Entry 4IMN (X-ray diffraction, 2.09 A resolution); this record covers chain A.

Chain A:
Protein: Lipocalin-type prostaglandin-D synthase
From: Homo sapiens
Notes: EC 5.3.99.2
UniProt: P41222 (PTGDS_HUMAN); numbering as in UniProt (aligned over 23-190)
Amino-acid sequence (176 residues; each row starts with the number of its first residue):
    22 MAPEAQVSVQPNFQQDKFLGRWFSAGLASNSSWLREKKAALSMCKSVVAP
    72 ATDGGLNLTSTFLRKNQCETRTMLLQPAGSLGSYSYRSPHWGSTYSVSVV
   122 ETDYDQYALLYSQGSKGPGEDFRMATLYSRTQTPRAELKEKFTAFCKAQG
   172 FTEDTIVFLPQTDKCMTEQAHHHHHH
Not modelled in the structure: 22-28, 183-197
Construct notes: expression tag (22, 191-197)
Swiss-Prot annotation at these positions:
  - active site: C65 (Nucleophile)
  - glycosylation: S29 (O-linked (GalNAc...) serine), N51 (N-linked (GlcNAc...) (complex) asparagine), N78 (N-linked (GlcNAc...) (complex) asparagine)
  - mutagenesis: K59 (K59A: Increases enzyme activity about two-fold), M64 (M64A: Reduces enzyme activity almost ten-fold), C65 (C65A: Loss of enzyme activity), L79 (L79A: Reduces enzyme activity over ten-fold), F83 (F83A: Reduces enzyme activity about five-fold), L131 (L131A: Reduces enzyme activity almost ten-fold), Y149 (Y149A: Increases enzyme activity about two-fold)
Ligand contacts: 1PG (2-(2-{2-[2-(2-methoxy-ethoxy)-ethoxy]-ethoxy}-ethoxy)-ethanol): W54, L79, M94, Y107, W112, Y116, V118, S133, G140, F143, M145, T147, Y149
What the authors report for this chain:
  - catalytic residues: C65
  - contacts within the chain: S63-C65 (hydrogen bond)
  - catalytic residues: S45 (proposed by the authors, not directly observed)

Overview:
Ligands of chain A: compound 1PG. From UniProt: active-site residue C65 and 7 mutagenesis sites. The paper
reports catalytic residues C65 and S45; contacts within the chain involving C65 and S63.
Chain A is Lipocalin-type prostaglandin-D synthase (Homo sapiens); the structure, Crystal structure of wild
type human Lipocalin PGDS bound with PEG MME 2000, was determined by X-ray diffraction, deposited together
with 4IMO and 2WWP.
